PDB entry 5S4T | X-ray diffraction, 2.27 A resolution | chains B and C of the 6 polymer chains in the assembly

[Chain B]
Protein: Tubulin beta-2B chain
From: Bos taurus
UniProtKB: Q6B856 (TBB2B_BOVIN); the author numbering skips numbers that UniProt does not, so the offset changes along the chain: 1-42 = UniProt 1-42; 45-360 = UniProt 43-358; 369-455 = UniProt 359-445
Sequence (445 residues; row label = number of the first residue in the row; note: 10 numbers in that range are skipped by the numbering (no residue carries them; nothing is unmodelled there)):
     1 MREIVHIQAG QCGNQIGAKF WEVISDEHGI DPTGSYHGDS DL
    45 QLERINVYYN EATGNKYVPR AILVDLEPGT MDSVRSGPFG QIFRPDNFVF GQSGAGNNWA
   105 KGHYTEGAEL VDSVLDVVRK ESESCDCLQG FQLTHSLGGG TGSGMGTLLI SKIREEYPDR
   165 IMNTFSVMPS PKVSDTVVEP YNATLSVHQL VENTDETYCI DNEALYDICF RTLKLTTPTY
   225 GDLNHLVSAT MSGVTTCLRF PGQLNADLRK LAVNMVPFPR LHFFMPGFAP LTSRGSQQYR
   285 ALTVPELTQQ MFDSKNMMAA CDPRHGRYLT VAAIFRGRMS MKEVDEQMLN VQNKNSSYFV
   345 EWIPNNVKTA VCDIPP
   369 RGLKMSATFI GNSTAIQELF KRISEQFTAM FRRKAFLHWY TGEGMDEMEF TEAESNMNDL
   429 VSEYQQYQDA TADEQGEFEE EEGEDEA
Not modelled in the structure: 279-280, 438-455
Bound ions: Mg2+: Q11 (together with GDP); Ca2+: E113 (shared with E284(C) of chain C)
Residues lining bound ligands:
  - GDP (guanosine-5'-diphosphate): G10, Q11, C12, Q15, I16, D69, A99, N101, S140, G142, G143, G144, T145, G146, S147, V171, P173, V177, S178, D179, E183, N206, L209, Y224, L227, N228
  - K1G (N,1-dimethyl-N-(propan-2-yl)-1H-pyrazolo[3,4-d]pyrimidin-4-amine): Y202, V238, C241, L255, N258, M259, V315, A316, I318, K352, A354, I378
Curated features (UniProtKB/Swiss-Prot):
  - motif: M1 to I4 (MREI motif)
  - binding site (GTP): Q11, E71, S140, G144, T145, G146, N206, N228
  - binding site (Mg(2+)): E71
  - modified residue: S40 (Phosphoserine), T57 (Phosphothreonine), K60 (N6-acetyllysine), S174 (Phosphoserine), T287 (Phosphothreonine), T292 (Phosphothreonine), R320 (Omega-N-methylarginine), E448 (5-glutamyl polyglutamate)
  - cross-link (Glycyl lysine isopeptide (Lys-Gly)): K60 (interchain with G-Cter in ubiquitin), K326 (interchain with G-Cter in ubiquitin)

[Chain C]
Protein: Tubulin alpha-1B chain
From: Bos taurus
UniProtKB: P81947 (TBA1B_BOVIN); residues 1-451 here = UniProt positions 1-451
Sequence (451 residues; each row starts with the number of its first residue):
     1 MRECISIHVG QAGVQIGNAC WELYCLEHGI QPDGQMPSDK TIGGGDDSFN TFFSETGAGK
    61 HVPRAVFVDL EPTVIDEVRT GTYRQLFHPE QLITGKEDAA NNYARGHYTI GKEIIDLVLD
   121 RIRKLADQCT GLQGFLVFHS FGGGTGSGFT SLLMERLSVD YGKKSKLEFS IYPAPQVSTA
   181 VVEPYNSILT THTTLEHSDC AFMVDNEAIY DICRRNLDIE RPTYTNLNRL ISQIVSSITA
   241 SLRFDGALNV DLTEFQTNLV PYPRIHFPLA TYAPVISAEK AYHEQLSVAE ITNACFEPAN
   301 QMVKCDPRHG KYMACCLLYR GDVVPKDVNA AIATIKTKRS IQFVDWCPTG FKVGINYQPP
   361 TVVPGGDLAK VQRAVCMLSN TTAIAEAWAR LDHKFDLMYA KRAFVHWYVG EGMEEGEFSE
   421 AREDMAALEK DYEEVGVDSV EGEGEEEGEE Y
Not modelled in the structure: 441-451
Bound ions: Ca2+ site 1: D39, T41, G44, E55; Ca2+ site 2: E284 (shared with E113(B) of chain B)
Residues lining bound ligands: GTP (guanosine-5'-triphosphate): G10, Q11, A12, Q15, I16, D69, D98, A99, A100, N101, S140, G142, G143, G144, T145, G146, I171, P173, V177, S178, T179, E183, N206, Y224, L227, N228, I231

[Chain B / chain C interface]
Pairs across the interface (40):
  Q96(B) - M1(C)
  Q96(B) - R2(C)
  N101(B) - E254(C)  hydrogen bond
  D179(B) - E254(C)
  D179(B) - K352(C)  hydrogen bond (backbone-side chain)
  T180(B) - E254(C)
  T180(B) - N258(C)
  V181(B) - N258(C)  hydrogen bond (backbone-side chain)
  V181(B) - P348(C)  hydrophobic
  T221(B) - P325(C)
  T221(B) - K326(C)
  T221(B) - N329(C)
  A397(B) - W346(C)
  M398(B) - W346(C)
  R400(B) - D345(C)  salt bridge
  R400(B) - S439(C)  hydrogen bond
  R401(B) - Y262(C)  hydrogen bond (backbone-side chain)
  R401(B) - D345(C)  salt bridge
  R401(B) - W346(C)
  R401(B) - E434(C)  hydrogen bond (side chain-backbone)
  R401(B) - V435(C)
  R401(B) - V437(C)  hydrogen bond (side chain-backbone)
  R401(B) - D438(C)
  R401(B) - S439(C)  hydrogen bond
  K402(B) - Y262(C)
  A403(B) - P261(C)
  A403(B) - Y262(C)
  A403(B) - W346(C)  hydrophobic
  F404(B) - T257(C)
  F404(B) - N258(C)
  F404(B) - V260(C)
  F404(B) - P261(C)  hydrogen bond (backbone-backbone)
  F404(B) - W346(C)  hydrophobic
  H406(B) - V260(C)  hydrogen bond (side chain-backbone)
  H406(B) - P261(C)
  H406(B) - Y262(C)
  H406(B) - P263(C)
  W407(B) - Q256(C)
  W407(B) - T257(C)  hydrogen bond (side chain-backbone)
  W407(B) - V260(C)  hydrogen bond (side chain-backbone)
Other interface residues (no listed pair), chain B (19 interface residues in all): S97, G100, V182, L405

[Overview]
19 residues of chain B face 22 of chain C across their interface, with 12 hydrogen bonds and 2 salt bridges.
Among the polar pairs are R400(B)-D345(C), R401(B)-D345(C) and N101(B)-E254(C). Bound to chain B: GDP and
compound K1G. Chain C binds GTP.
Chain B is Tubulin beta-2B chain and chain C is Tubulin alpha-1B chain, both from Bos taurus; the structure,
Tubulin-Z328695024-complex, was determined by X-ray diffraction, deposited together with 5S4L, 5S4M, 5S4N,
5S4O, 5S4P, 5S4Q and 52 further entries.
